PDB entry 5LT0 | X-ray diffraction, 2.00 A resolution | chain A

Chain A:
Name: Kinesin-like protein
Source organism: Homo sapiens
UniProt: Q6P164 (Q6P164_HUMAN); residue numbers follow UniProt; this construct covers 1-325
Sequence (325 residues; each row starts with the number of its first residue):
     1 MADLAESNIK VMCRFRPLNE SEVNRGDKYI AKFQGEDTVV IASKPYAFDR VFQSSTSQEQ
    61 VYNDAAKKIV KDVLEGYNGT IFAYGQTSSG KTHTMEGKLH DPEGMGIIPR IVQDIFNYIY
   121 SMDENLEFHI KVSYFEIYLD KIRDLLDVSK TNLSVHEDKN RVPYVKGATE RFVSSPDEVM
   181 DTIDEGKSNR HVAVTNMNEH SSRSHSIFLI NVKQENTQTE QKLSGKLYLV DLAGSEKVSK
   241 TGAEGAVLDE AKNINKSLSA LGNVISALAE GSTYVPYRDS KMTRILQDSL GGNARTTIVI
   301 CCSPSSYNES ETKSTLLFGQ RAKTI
Unresolved in the structure: 1-6, 123, 237-251
Sequence notes: engineered mutation Ser7 (Cys in Q6P164), Ala65 (Cys in Q6P164), Ala168 (Cys in Q6P164), Ser174 (Cys in Q6P164), Ala294 (Cys in Q6P164)
Residues lining bound ligands: Sr2+ (SR): Leu139, Asp140, His205, Asn255, Lys256, Ser257
From the paper describing this entry:
  - mutagenesis - Q86A, Q86A/T87A (3.5 s-1), T87A (2.77 s-1), T87A/T92S (19 s-1), T87G (4.80 s-1), T92S (about 10-fold), E236A (about 100-fold): decreased binding to ADP
  - mutagenesis - T87S (10-fold): decreased binding to ADP (citing earlier work)
  - contacts within the chain: Gln86-Asn308, Thr87-Glu236 (hydrogen bond)
  - mutagenesis - T92V: abolished binding to ADP

Summary:
Bound to chain A: Sr2+. The paper reports that Q86A, Q86A/T87A and T87A, among others, reduce binding to ADP;
contacts within the chain involving Gln86, Asn308 and Glu236 among others; 9 substitutions were tested in all.
Chain A is Kinesin-like protein (Homo sapiens); the structure, nucleotide-free kinesin-1 motor domain, P212121
crystal form, was determined by X-ray diffraction, deposited together with 5LT1, 5LT2, 5LT3 and 5LT4.
